PDB entry 6ZY2 | electron microscopy, 3.60 A resolution | chains A and L of the 12 polymer chains in the assembly

== Chain A (and L) ==
Molecule: YrbD protein
Source organism: Escherichia coli B185
Notes: chain L of this document is another copy of the same molecule, construct and numbering; everything in this record applies to it too
UniProt: D6IEA5 (D6IEA5_ECOLX); numbering as in UniProt (aligned over 1-183)
Amino-acid sequence (183 residues; each row starts with the number of its first residue):
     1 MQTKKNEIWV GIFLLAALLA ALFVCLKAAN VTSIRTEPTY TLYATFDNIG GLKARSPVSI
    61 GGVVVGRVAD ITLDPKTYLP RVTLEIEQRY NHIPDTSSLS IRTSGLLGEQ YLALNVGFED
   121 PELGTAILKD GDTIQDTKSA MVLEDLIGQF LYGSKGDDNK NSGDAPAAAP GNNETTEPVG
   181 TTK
Disordered / not traced: 122-124, 153-183 (chain L: 30-36, 121-125, 153-183)
What the authors report for this chain:
  - self-association interface (contacts with another copy of this molecule): L143 to G153
  - mutagenesis - L143E, I147E, Y152E: decreased growth in response to chlorpromazine
  - mutagenesis - I147E: decreased stability in response to SDS
  - mutagenesis - F150E: unchanged growth in response to cellular survivability

== Chain A / chain L interface ==
Contacting residue pairs - 16 pairs, chain A then chain L:
  D47(A) with G61(L)
  N48(A) with G61(L)
  I49(A) with G61(L); G62(L)
  L73(A) with V63(L), hydrophobic; Y90(L)
  Y78(A) with Y90(L), hydrophobic; N91(L), hydrogen bond (side chain-backbone)
  L106(A) with L106(L), hydrophobic
  L107(A) with L107(L), hydrophobic
  V142(A) with R102(L)
  L143(A) with L106(L), hydrophobic
  E144(A) with R102(L)
  D145(A) with R102(L), salt bridge
  I147(A) with L146(L), hydrophobic
  L151(A) with L146(L), hydrophobic
Interface residues without a listed pair, chain A (14 interface residues in all): P80

== Overview ==
14 residues of chain A and 9 residues of chain L are in contact, with 1 hydrogen bond and 1 salt bridge. Polar
pairs include D145(A)-R102(L) and Y78(A)-N91(L). From the paper: L143E, I147E and Y152E of chain A reduce
growth in response to chlorpromazine; a self-association interface involving L143(A).
Chain A and chain L are both YrbD protein (Escherichia coli B185); the structure, Cryo-EM structure of apo
MlaFEDB, was determined by electron microscopy, deposited together with 6ZY3, 6ZY4 and 6ZY9.
